6AWC - chains A and G of the 27 polymer chains in the assembly; structure by electron microscopy, 7.90 A resolution (low resolution: residue-level contacts below are approximate; hydrogen-bond / salt-bridge calls are withheld).

# Chain A
Molecule: 16S rRNA
Source organism: Escherichia coli
Sequence (1539 nucleotides; numbered 2 to 1540; the number before each row is that of its first residue):
     2 AAUUGAAGAG UUUGAUCAUG GCUCAGAUUG AACGCUGGCG GCAGGCCUAA CACAUGCAAG
    62 UCGAACGGUA ACAGGAAGAA GCUUGCUUCU UUGCUGACGA GUGGCGGACG GGUGAGUAAU
   122 GUCUGGGAAA CUGCCUGAUG GAGGGGGAUA ACUACUGGAA ACGGUAGCUA AUACCGCAUA
   182 ACGUCGCAAG ACCAAAGAGG GGGACCUUCG GGCCUCUUGC CAUCGGAUGU GCCCAGAUGG
   242 GAUUAGCUAG UAGGUGGGGU AACGGCUCAC CUAGGCGACG AUCCCUAGCU GGUCUGAGAG
   302 GAUGACCAGC CACACUGGAA CUGAGACACG GUCCAGACUC CUACGGGAGG CAGCAGUGGG
   362 GAAUAUUGCA CAAUGGGCGC AAGCCUGAUG CAGCCAUGCC GCGUGUAUGA AGAAGGCCUU
   422 CGGGUUGUAA AGUACUUUCA GCGGGGAGGA AGGGAGUAAA GUUAAUACCU UUGCUCAUUG
   482 ACGUUACCCG CAGAAGAAGC ACCGGCUAAC UCCGUGCCAG CAGCCGCGGU AAUACGGAGG
   542 GUGCAAGCGU UAAUCGGAAU UACUGGGCGU AAAGCGCACG CAGGCGGUUU GUUAAGUCAG
   602 AUGUGAAAUC CCCGGGCUCA ACCUGGGAAC UGCAUCUGAU ACUGGCAAGC UUGAGUCUCG
   662 UAGAGGGGGG UAGAAUUCCA GGUGUAGCGG UGAAAUGCGU AGAGAUCUGG AGGAAUACCG
   722 GUGGCGAAGG CGGCCCCCUG GACGAAGACU GACGCUCAGG UGCGAAAGCG UGGGGAGCAA
   782 ACAGGAUUAG AUACCCUGGU AGUCCACGCC GUAAACGAUG UCGACUUGGA GGUUGUGCCC
   842 UUGAGGCGUG GCUUCCGGAG CUAACGCGUU AAGUCGACCG CCUGGGGAGU ACGGCCGCAA
   902 GGUUAAAACU CAAAUGAAUU GACGGGGGCC CGCACAAGCG GUGGAGCAUG UGGUUUAAUU
   962 CGAUGCAACG CGAAGAACCU UACCUGGUCU UGACAUCCAC GGAAGUUUUC AGAGAUGAGA
  1022 AUGUGCCUUC GGGAACCGUG AGACAGGUGC UGCAUGGCUG UCGUCAGCUC GUGUUGUGAA
  1082 AUGUUGGGUU AAGUCCCGCA ACGAGCGCAA CCCUUAUCCU UUGUUGCCAG CGGUCCGGCC
  1142 GGGAACUCAA AGGAGACUGC CAGUGAUAAA CUGGAGGAAG GUGGGGAUGA CGUCAAGUCA
  1202 UCAUGGCCCU UACGACCAGG GCUACACACG UGCUACAAUG GCGCAUACAA AGAGAAGCGA
  1262 CCUCGCGAGA GCAAGCGGAC CUCAUAAAGU GCGUCGUAGU CCGGAUUGGA GUCUGCAACU
  1322 CGACUCCAUG AAGUCGGAAU CGCUAGUAAU CGUGGAUCAG AAUGCCACGG UGAAUACGUU
  1382 CCCGGGCCUU GUACACACCG CCCGUCACAC CAUGGGAGUG GGUUGCAAAA GAAGUAGGUA
  1442 GCUUAACCUU CGGGAGGGCG CUUACCACUU UGUGAUUCAU GACUGGGGUG AAGUCGUAAC
  1502 AAGGUAACCG UAGGGGAACC UGCGGUUGGA UCACCUCCU
Unresolved in the structure: 1400-1495

# Chain G
Name: 30S ribosomal protein S4
Source organism: Escherichia coli
Reference sequence: B7MCR2 (RS4_ECO45); residues 1-205 here correspond to UniProt positions 2-206 (UniProt number = residue number + 1)
Sequence (205 residues; row label = number of the first residue in the row):
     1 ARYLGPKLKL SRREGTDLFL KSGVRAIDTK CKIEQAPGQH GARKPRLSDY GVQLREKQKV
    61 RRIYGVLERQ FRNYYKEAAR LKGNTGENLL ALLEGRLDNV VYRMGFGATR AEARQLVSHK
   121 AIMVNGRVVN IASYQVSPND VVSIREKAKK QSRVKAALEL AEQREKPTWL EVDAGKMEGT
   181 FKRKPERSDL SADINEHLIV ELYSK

# How chain A and chain G interact
Contacting residue pairs (113; chain A residue first):
  A2(A) - Lys82(G)
  U5(A) - Leu81(G)
  U5(A) - Lys82(G)
  U5(A) - Gly83(G)
  A7(A) - Ser204(G)
  A8(A) - Glu201(G)
  A8(A) - Ser204(G)
  A8(A) - Lys205(G)
  A26(A) - Lys205(G)
  G27(A) - Lys205(G)
  U29(A) - Arg72(G)
  C401(A) - Arg69(G)
  C401(A) - Arg72(G)
  C401(A) - Asn73(G)
  G402(A) - Arg69(G)
  G402(A) - Gln70(G)
  G402(A) - Asn73(G)
  G402(A) - Ser133(G)
  C403(A) - Arg96(G)
  C403(A) - Arg114(G)
  C403(A) - Ser118(G)
  C403(A) - Ile131(G)
  C403(A) - Ala132(G)
  C403(A) - Ser133(G)
  G404(A) - Arg2(G)
  G404(A) - Arg114(G)
  G404(A) - Ser118(G)
  U405(A) - Arg2(G)
  U405(A) - Leu4(G)
  G406(A) - Leu4(G)
  G406(A) - Gln115(G)
  U407(A) - Glu112(G)
  A408(A) - Leu20(G)
  A408(A) - Lys21(G)
  A408(A) - Thr109(G)
  A408(A) - Glu112(G)
  U409(A) - Lys21(G)
  U409(A) - Gly23(G)
  G410(A) - Arg25(G)
  G413(A) - Lys30(G)
  G413(A) - Lys32(G)
  G417(A) - Gln39(G)
  G425(A) - Gln39(G)
  U426(A) - Lys32(G)
  U426(A) - Ala36(G)
  U426(A) - Gln39(G)
  U427(A) - Arg12(G)
  U427(A) - Ala36(G)
  U427(A) - Gly38(G)
  G428(A) - Pro6(G)
  G428(A) - Arg12(G)
  U429(A) - Leu8(G)
  U429(A) - Arg12(G)
  U429(A) - Asp28(G)
  U429(A) - Ile33(G)
  A430(A) - Gly5(G)
  A430(A) - Pro6(G)
  A430(A) - Lys7(G)
  A430(A) - Leu8(G)
  C436(A) - Gln151(G)
  C436(A) - Ser152(G)
  U437(A) - Gln151(G)
  U438(A) - His119(G)
  U439(A) - Ser118(G)
  U439(A) - His119(G)
  U439(A) - Lys120(G)
  C489(A) - Lys120(G)
  C490(A) - Lys120(G)
  C490(A) - Lys147(G)
  U508(A) - Tyr50(G)
  A509(A) - Ser48(G)
  A509(A) - Tyr50(G)
  A509(A) - Gly51(G)
  A509(A) - Leu54(G)
  A509(A) - Arg55(G)
  A510(A) - Pro45(G)
  A510(A) - Arg55(G)
  C511(A) - His40(G)
  C511(A) - Arg43(G)
  U512(A) - Arg43(G)
  G540(A) - His40(G)
  G542(A) - Lys9(G)
  G542(A) - Arg13(G)
  U543(A) - Lys9(G)
  U543(A) - Arg13(G)
  G544(A) - Gln58(G)
  G544(A) - Arg62(G)
  C545(A) - Lys57(G)
  C545(A) - Gln58(G)
  C545(A) - Arg61(G)
  C545(A) - Glu68(G)
  A546(A) - Arg2(G)
  A546(A) - Tyr3(G)
  A546(A) - Arg61(G)
  A546(A) - Leu67(G)
  A546(A) - Glu68(G)
  A546(A) - Arg69(G)
  C612(A) - Arg80(G)
  C613(A) - Arg80(G)
  C613(A) - Leu81(G)
  C614(A) - Leu81(G)
  G617(A) - Arg127(G)
  C618(A) - Arg127(G)
  U619(A) - Arg127(G)
  U619(A) - Val128(G)
  U619(A) - Val129(G)
  U619(A) - Asn130(G)
  C620(A) - Arg127(G)
  C620(A) - Ile131(G)
  C620(A) - Ser133(G)
  C620(A) - Tyr134(G)
  A621(A) - Ser133(G)
  A621(A) - Gln135(G)
Other interface residues (no listed pair), chain A (55 interface residues in all): A411, G491, G541, A547, G557
Other interface residues (no listed pair), chain G (74 interface residues in all): Ala1, Val24, Gln35, Pro37, Leu47, Gln53, Arg145, Arg153

# Summary
The interface between chain A and chain G involves 55 residues on one side and 74 on the other.
Chain A is 16S rRNA and chain G is 30S ribosomal protein S4, both from Escherichia coli; the structure,
Structure of 30S ribosomal subunit and RNA polymerase complex in rotated state, was determined by electron
microscopy, deposited together with 6AWB and 6AWD.
